6B8H - chains K and E of the 60 polymer chains in the assembly; structure by electron microscopy, 3.60 A resolution.

[Chain K]
Name: ATP synthase subunit alpha, mitochondrial
Source organism: Saccharomyces cerevisiae (strain ATCC 204508 / S288c)
UniProtKB: P07251 (ATPA_YEAST); residues 1-510 here correspond to UniProt positions 36-545 (UniProt number = residue number + 35)
Amino-acid sequence (510 residues; row label = number of the first residue in the row):
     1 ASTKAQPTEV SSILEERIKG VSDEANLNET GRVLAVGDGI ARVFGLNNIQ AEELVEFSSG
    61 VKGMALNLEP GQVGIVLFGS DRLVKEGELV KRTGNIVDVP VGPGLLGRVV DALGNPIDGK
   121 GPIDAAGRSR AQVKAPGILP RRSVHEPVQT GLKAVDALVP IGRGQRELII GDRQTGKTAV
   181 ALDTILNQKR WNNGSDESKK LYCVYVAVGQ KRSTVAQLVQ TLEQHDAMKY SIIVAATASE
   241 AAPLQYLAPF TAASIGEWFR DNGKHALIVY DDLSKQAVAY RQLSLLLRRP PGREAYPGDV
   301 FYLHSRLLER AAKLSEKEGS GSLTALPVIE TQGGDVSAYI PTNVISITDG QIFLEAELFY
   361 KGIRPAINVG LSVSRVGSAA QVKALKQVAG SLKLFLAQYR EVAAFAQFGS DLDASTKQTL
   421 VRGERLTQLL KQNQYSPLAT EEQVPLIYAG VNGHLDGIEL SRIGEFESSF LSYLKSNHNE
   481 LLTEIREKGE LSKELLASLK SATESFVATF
Unresolved in the structure: 1-3, 27-29, 408-409, 510
Curated features (UniProtKB/Swiss-Prot):
  - binding site (ATP): Gly171 to Thr178
  - site: Ser372 (Required for activity)
  - modified residue (Phosphoserine): Ser22, Ser143
Metal / ion sites: Mg2+: Thr178 (together with AMP-PNP)
Residues lining bound ligands: AMP-PNP (ANP; phosphoaminophosphonic acid-adenylate ester): Asp172, Arg173, Gln174, Thr175, Gly176, Lys177, Thr178, Ala179, Glu330, Phe359, Arg364, Pro365, Gln432, Asn433, Gln434

[Chain E]
Name: ATP synthase subunit beta, mitochondrial
Source organism: Saccharomyces cerevisiae (strain ATCC 204508 / S288c)
Notes: EC 3.6.3.14
UniProtKB: P00830 (ATPB_YEAST); residues 1-478 here correspond to UniProt positions 34-511 (UniProt number = residue number + 33)
Amino-acid sequence (478 residues; numbered 1 to 478; the number before each row is that of its first residue):
     1 ASAAQSTPIT GKVTAVIGAI VDVHFEQSEL PAILNALEIK TPQGKLVLEV AQHLGENTVR
    61 TIAMDGTEGL VRGEKVLDTG GPISVPVGRE TLGRIINVIG EPIDERGPIK SKLRKPIHAD
   121 PPSFAEQSTS AEILETGIKV VDLLAPYARG GKIGLFGGAG VGKTVFIQEL INNIAKAHGG
   181 FSVFTGVGER TREGNDLYRE MKETGVINLE GESKVALVFG QMNEPPGARA RVALTGLTIA
   241 EYFRDEEGQD VLLFIDNIFR FTQAGSEVSA LLGRIPSAVG YQPTLATDMG LLQERITTTK
   301 KGSVTSVQAV YVPADDLTDP APATTFAHLD ATTVLSRGIS ELGIYPAVDP LDSKSRLLDA
   361 AVVGQEHYDV ASKVQETLQT YKSLQDIIAI LGMDELSEQD KLTVERARKI QRFLSQPFAV
   421 AEVFTGIPGK LVRLKDTVAS FKAVLEGKYD NIPEHAFYMV GGIEDVVAKA EKLAAEAN
Unresolved in the structure: 1-7, 476-478
Curated features (UniProtKB/Swiss-Prot):
  - binding site (ATP): Gly157 to Thr164
  - modified residue: Thr79 (Phosphothreonine), Thr204 (Phosphothreonine), Ser340 (Phosphoserine)

[How chain K and chain E interact]
Contacting residue pairs - 77 pairs, chain K then chain E:
  Gly45(K) with Arg72(E), hydrogen bond (backbone-side chain)
  Leu46(K) with Arg72(E), hydrogen bond (backbone-side chain)
  Asn47(K) with Arg72(E)
  Asn48(K) with Val71(E)
  Ile49(K) with Leu70(E); Val71(E); Arg72(E)
  Gln50(K) with Gly69(E); Leu70(E); Val71(E)
  Ala51(K) with Val16(E), hydrophobic; Thr67(E); Glu68(E); Gly69(E), hydrogen bond (backbone-backbone); Leu70(E), hydrogen bond (backbone-backbone)
  Glu52(K) with Glu68(E)
  Leu66(K) with Val16(E)
  Asn67(K) with Val16(E); Ile17(E)
  Leu68(K) with Thr14(E); Ala15(E); Val16(E), hydrogen bond (backbone-backbone); Leu70(E); Arg72(E)
  Glu69(K) with Thr14(E); Arg72(E), hydrogen bond (backbone-side chain)
  Pro70(K) with Thr14(E); Ala15(E)
  Gln72(K) with Arg72(E)
  Val73(K) with Arg72(E)
  Lys134(K) with Asp65(E), salt bridge
  Ala135(K) with Asn223(E)
  Pro136(K) with Thr191(E)
  Gly137(K) with Thr191(E)
  Ile138(K) with Thr191(E); Gly194(E); Asn195(E), hydrogen bond (backbone-side chain); Gln221(E)
  Leu139(K) with Asp104(E); Glu105(E); Asn195(E); Tyr198(E), hydrophobic
  Arg141(K) with Thr191(E); Asn195(E), hydrogen bond (backbone-side chain)
  Ser143(K) with Asp196(E), hydrogen bond; Arg199(E), hydrogen bond
  Arg166(K) with Arg190(E); Arg192(E)
  Arg289(K) with Ile17(E); Gly18(E)
  Pro290(K) with Ala270(E); Gly273(E)
  Gly298(K) with Glu267(E); Ala270(E)
  Asp299(K) with Leu271(E)
  Phe301(K) with Arg229(E); Glu267(E)
  Tyr302(K) with Asn223(E); Glu224(E); Pro225(E), hydrophobic
  Ser305(K) with Met222(E), hydrogen bond (side chain-backbone); Asn223(E)
  Arg306(K) with Asn223(E)
  Glu309(K) with Thr191(E), hydrogen bond; Asn223(E)
  Ser337(K) with Ala314(E)
  Ser346(K) with Arg190(E), hydrogen bond (backbone-side chain); Met222(E); Arg260(E), hydrogen bond (backbone-side chain)
  Ile347(K) with Arg190(E), hydrogen bond (backbone-side chain); Met222(E), hydrophobic
  Thr348(K) with Arg190(E), hydrogen bond (backbone-side chain)
  Asp349(K) with Arg190(E), salt bridge; Arg192(E), salt bridge
  Arg375(K) with Arg190(E); Arg192(E); Glu193(E), salt bridge
Other interface residues (no listed pair), chain K (43 interface residues in all): Ile96, Gln132, Arg142, Ile345
Other interface residues (no listed pair), chain E (40 interface residues in all): Gly66, Ile103, Glu189, Phe219, Pro226

[In short]
43 residues of chain K and 40 residues of chain E are in contact, with 16 hydrogen bonds and 4 salt bridges.
Polar contacts include Lys134(K)-Asp65(E), Asp349(K)-Arg190(E) and Asp349(K)-Arg192(E). Ligands of chain K:
AMP-PNP.
Here chain K is ATP synthase subunit alpha, mitochondrial and chain E is ATP synthase subunit beta,
mitochondrial, both from Saccharomyces cerevisiae (strain ATCC 204508 / S288c). Entry 6B8H (Mosaic model of
yeast mitochondrial ATP synthase monomer) was determined by electron microscopy together with 6B2Z from the
same study.
